3L3Z - chains A and B; structure by X-ray diffraction, 2.00 A resolution.

# Chain A
Protein: Androgen receptor
Source organism: Homo sapiens
Notes: fragment: ligand binding domain
Reference sequence: P10275 (ANDR_HUMAN); residues 670-918 here = UniProt positions 670-918
Chain sequence (250 residues; numbered 669 to 918; the number before each row is that of its first residue):
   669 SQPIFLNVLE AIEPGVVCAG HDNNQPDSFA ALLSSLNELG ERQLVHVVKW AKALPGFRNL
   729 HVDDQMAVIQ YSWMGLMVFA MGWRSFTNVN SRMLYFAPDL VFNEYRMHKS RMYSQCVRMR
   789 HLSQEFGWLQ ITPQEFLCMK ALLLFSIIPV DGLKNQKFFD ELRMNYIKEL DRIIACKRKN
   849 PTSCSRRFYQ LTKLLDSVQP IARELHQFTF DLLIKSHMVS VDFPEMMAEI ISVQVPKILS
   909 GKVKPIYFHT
Disordered / not traced: 846
Sequence notes: expression tag (669)
Curated features (UniProtKB/Swiss-Prot):
  - natural variant: Val-685 (V685I: In AIS), Leu-701 (L701M: In AIS), Ser-703 (S703A: In AIS), Val-716 (V716M: In prostate cancer), Arg-752 (W752R: In AIS; this construct carries the variant), Phe-813 (L813F: In AIS; this construct carries the variant), Ile-842 (I842S: In PAIS), Arg-855 (R855K: In PAIS), Leu-881 (L881Q: In prostate cancer), Val-887 (M887V: In AIS; this construct carries the variant), Ile-899 (I899T: In AIS)
Disulfides: Cys-844/Cys-852
Ligand contacts: 5-alpha-dihydrotestosterone (DHT): Leu-701, Leu-704, Asn-705, Leu-707, Gly-708, Gln-711, Trp-741, Met-742, Met-745, Val-746, Met-749, Arg-752, Phe-764, Met-780, Met-787, Leu-873, Phe-876, Thr-877, Leu-880, Phe-891, Met-895
What the authors report for this chain:
  - mutagenesis - K720A: abolished binding to ARN1
  - mutagenesis - E897A: decreased binding to ARN1
  - mutagenesis - E897A: unchanged binding to Nuclear receptor coactivator 3 (chain B)
  - mutagenesis - E893A: unchanged binding to ARN1
  - mutagenesis - M894A: abolished signaling
  - mutagenesis - V716A, M734A, E893A, M894A: decreased signaling in response to SRC3
  - mutagenesis - K720A, E897A: abolished signaling in response to SRC3
  - disease-associated variants - V715M (2-3-fold), R726L (2-3-fold), V757A (2-3-fold), H874Y (2-3-fold), T877A (2-3-fold), M886I (2-3-fold): increased binding to Nuclear receptor coactivator 3 (chain B)
  - disease-associated variants - V730M, A748T: decreased binding to Nuclear receptor coactivator 3 (chain B)
  - disease-associated variants - A748T: decreased stability (proposed by the authors, not directly observed)
  - mutagenesis - E893A: decreased signaling in response to only the first LXXLL motif
  - mutagenesis - E893A: unchanged signaling in response to only the third motif

# Chain B
Protein: Nuclear receptor coactivator 3
Notes: fragment: receptor binding motif 3
Reference sequence: Q9Y6Q9 (NCOA3_HUMAN); residue numbers follow UniProt; this construct covers 735-746
Chain sequence (12 residues; numbered 735 to 746; the number before each row is that of its first residue):
   735 NALLRYLLDR DD

# Chain A / chain B interface
Residue-residue contacts - 21 pairs, chain A then chain B:
  Val-716(A) / Leu-738(B)  hydrophobic
  Val-716(A) / Leu-741(B)
  Val-716(A) / Leu-742(B)  hydrophobic
  Lys-720(A) / Leu-741(B)  hydrogen bond (side chain-backbone)
  Lys-720(A) / Leu-742(B)  hydrogen bond (side chain-backbone)
  Lys-720(A) / Arg-744(B)  hydrogen bond (side chain-backbone)
  Lys-720(A) / Asp-745(B)  hydrogen bond (side chain-backbone)
  Val-730(A) / Arg-739(B)
  Asp-731(A) / Arg-739(B)  salt bridge
  Gln-733(A) / Leu-742(B)
  Met-734(A) / Asn-735(B)
  Met-734(A) / Leu-738(B)  hydrophobic
  Met-734(A) / Arg-739(B)
  Met-734(A) / Leu-742(B)  hydrophobic
  Gln-738(A) / Asn-735(B)
  Gln-738(A) / Leu-738(B)
  Glu-893(A) / Leu-737(B)
  Met-894(A) / Leu-737(B)  hydrophobic
  Met-894(A) / Leu-738(B)
  Met-894(A) / Leu-741(B)  hydrophobic
  Glu-897(A) / Asn-735(B)
Also at the interface, not in a pair above, chain A (15 interface residues in all): Glu-709, Val-713, Phe-725, Arg-726, Ile-737
Also at the interface, not in a pair above, chain B (10 interface residues in all): Asp-743, Asp-746
From the paper, about this interface:
  - interface residues, chain A: Lys-720(A), Arg-726(A), Asp-731(A), Glu-897(A)
  - hot spots on chain A (mutagenesis) - E893A, M894A (22.5-fold): decreased binding to Nuclear receptor coactivator 3 (chain B)

# Summary
Chain A and chain B form an interface of 15 and 10 residues respectively, with 4 hydrogen bonds and 1 salt
bridge. Polar pairs include Asp-731(A)/Arg-739(B), Lys-720(A)/Leu-741(B) and Lys-720(A)/Leu-742(B). From the
paper: V715M, R726L and V757A of chain A, among others, increase binding to Nuclear receptor coactivator 3
(chain B); interface residues Lys-720(A), Arg-726(A) and Asp-731(A) among others; 14 substitutions were tested
in all.
Chain A is Androgen receptor (Homo sapiens) and chain B is Nuclear receptor coactivator 3; the structure,
Crystal structure of DHT-bound androgen receptor in complex with the third motif of steroid receptor
coactivator ..., was determined by X-ray diffraction together with 3L3X from the same study.
